2DSD - chains A and B; structure by X-ray diffraction, 2.60 A resolution.

== Chain A (and B) ==
Protein: ADP-sugar pyrophosphatase
Organism: Homo sapiens
Notes: EC 3.6.1.13, 3.6.1.-; chain B of this document is another copy of the same molecule, construct and numbering; everything in this record applies to it too
UniProt: Q9UKK9 (NUDT5_HUMAN); residues 1-210 here = UniProt positions 1-210
Sequence (212 residues; numbered -1 to 210; the number before each row is that of its first residue; numbers below 1 keep their minus sign (Gly-1 is residue -1)):
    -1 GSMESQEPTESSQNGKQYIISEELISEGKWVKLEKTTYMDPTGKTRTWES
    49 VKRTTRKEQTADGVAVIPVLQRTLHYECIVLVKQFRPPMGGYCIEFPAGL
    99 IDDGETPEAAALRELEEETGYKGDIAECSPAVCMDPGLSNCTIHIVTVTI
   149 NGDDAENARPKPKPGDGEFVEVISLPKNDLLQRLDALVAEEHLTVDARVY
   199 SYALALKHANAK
Not modelled in the structure: -1 to 13, 209-210
Sequence notes: cloning artifact (-1 to 0)
Metal / ion sites: Mg2+ site 1: Glu112, Glu116, Glu166 (together with adenosine monophosphate); Mg2+ site 2: Glu112 (together with adenosine monophosphate); Mg2+ site 3: Glu116 (together with adenosine monophosphate)
Residues lining bound ligands:
  - adenosine monophosphate (AMP), molecule 1: Trp28, Val29, Arg51, Arg84, Ala96, Gly97, Leu98, Glu112, Glu116, Asp164, Glu166
  - adenosine monophosphate (AMP), molecule 2: Thr45, Trp46, Glu47, Gly135
UniProt features mapped onto this chain:
  - motif: Gly97 to Gly118 (Nudix box)
  - binding site (substrate): Trp28, Trp46, Glu47, Arg51, Arg84, Leu98, Asp133
  - binding site (Mg(2+)): Ala96, Glu112, Glu116, Glu166
  - modified residue: Met1 (N-acetylmethionine), Ser3 (Phosphoserine), Ser10 (Phosphoserine), Thr45 (Phosphothreonine), Tyr74 (Phosphotyrosine), Lys210 (N6-acetyllysine)
  - cross-link: Lys42 (Glycyl lysine isopeptide (Lys-Gly) (interchain with G-Cter in SUMO2))
  - mutagenesis: Trp28 (W28A: Reduces affinity for substrate about 8-fold. Strongly reduced catalytic activity and strongly reduced affinity for substrate; when associated with A-46), Thr45 (T45A: Impaired phosphorylation; generates ATP in the presence of diphosphate; T45D: Phosphomimetic mutant; unable to generate ATP in the presence of diphosphate), Trp46 (W46A: Reduces affinity for substrate about 6-fold. Strongly reduced catalytic activity and strongly reduced affinity for substrate; when associated with A-28), Arg51 (R51Q: Reduces affinity for substrate about 15-fold and reduces catalytic rate about 17-fold), Arg84 (R84Q: Reduces affinity for substrate about 5-fold and reduces catalytic rate 67-fold), Leu98 (L98A: Reduces affinity for substrate about 6-fold), Glu112 (E112Q: Catalytic inactive mutant for both ADP-sugar pyrophosphatase and nuclear ATP-synthesis activities. Reduces catalytic rate 6300-fold), Glu116 (E116Q: Reduces catalytic rate 2000-fold), Glu166 (E166Q: Reduces catalytic rate 120-fold)

== Chain A / chain B interface ==
Pairs across the interface (146):
  Lys14(A) - Tyr90(B)  hydrogen bond (backbone-side chain)
  Gln15(A) - Phe83(B)
  Gln15(A) - Tyr90(B)  hydrogen bond (backbone-side chain)
  Gln15(A) - Phe167(B)
  Ile17(A) - Phe83(B)  hydrophobic
  Ile17(A) - Pro85(B)
  Ile17(A) - Gly88(B)
  Ile23(A) - Ser24(B)
  Ser24(A) - Ile23(B)
  Ser24(A) - Leu31(B)
  Glu25(A) - Glu47(B)
  Gly26(A) - Glu47(B)
  Lys27(A) - Glu47(B)  hydrogen bond (backbone-side chain)
  Trp28(A) - Glu47(B)  hydrogen bond (backbone-side chain)
  Val29(A) - Leu31(B)  hydrophobic
  Val29(A) - Glu47(B)
  Val29(A) - Leu136(B)  hydrophobic
  Leu31(A) - Ser24(B)
  Leu31(A) - Val29(B)  hydrophobic
  Leu31(A) - Leu31(B)  hydrophobic
  Thr34(A) - Pro85(B)
  Tyr36(A) - Phe83(B)  hydrophobic
  Tyr36(A) - Pro85(B)  hydrophobic
  Asp38(A) - Phe167(B)
  Pro39(A) - Phe167(B)
  Arg44(A) - Asp164(B)  salt bridge
  Arg44(A) - Gly165(B)
  Trp46(A) - Arg84(B)
  Trp46(A) - Pro85(B)  hydrophobic
  Trp46(A) - Pro86(B)
  Glu47(A) - Gly26(B)
  Glu47(A) - Lys27(B)  hydrogen bond (side chain-backbone)
  Glu47(A) - Trp28(B)  hydrogen bond (side chain-backbone)
  Glu47(A) - Val29(B)  hydrogen bond (side chain-backbone)
  Ser48(A) - Pro86(B)
  Val49(A) - Val29(B)  hydrophobic
  Val49(A) - Val49(B)  hydrophobic
  Arg51(A) - Gly135(B)  hydrogen bond (side chain-backbone)
  Phe83(A) - Gln15(B)
  Phe83(A) - Tyr16(B)  hydrophobic
  Phe83(A) - Ile17(B)  hydrophobic
  Phe83(A) - Tyr36(B)  hydrophobic
  Arg84(A) - Trp46(B)
  Arg84(A) - Pro134(B)
  Arg84(A) - Gly135(B)
  Pro85(A) - Ile17(B)
  Pro85(A) - Tyr36(B)  hydrophobic
  Pro85(A) - Trp46(B)  hydrophobic
  Pro86(A) - Trp46(B)
  Pro86(A) - Ser48(B)
  Pro86(A) - Lys50(B)  hydrogen bond (backbone-side chain)
  Pro86(A) - Pro134(B)
  Pro86(A) - Gly135(B)
  Pro86(A) - Leu136(B)
  Pro86(A) - Ser137(B)
  Pro86(A) - Asn138(B)
  Met87(A) - Cys131(B)  hydrophobic
  Met87(A) - Ser137(B)
  Met87(A) - Asn138(B)
  Met87(A) - Thr140(B)
  Gly88(A) - Ile17(B)
  Tyr90(A) - Lys14(B)
  Tyr90(A) - Gln15(B)  hydrogen bond
  Cys91(A) - Cys131(B)  hydrophobic
  Cys91(A) - Pro134(B)  hydrophobic
  Glu93(A) - Pro134(B)
  Glu125(A) - Leu202(B)
  Glu125(A) - Lys205(B)  salt bridge
  Glu125(A) - His206(B)
  Ser127(A) - Tyr198(B)
  Pro128(A) - Tyr198(B)
  Ala129(A) - Thr192(B)
  Val130(A) - Val193(B)
  Val130(A) - Ala195(B)  hydrophobic
  Val130(A) - Tyr198(B)  hydrophobic
  Cys131(A) - Thr192(B)
  Cys131(A) - Val193(B)  hydrogen bond (backbone-backbone)
  Cys131(A) - Asp194(B)
  Cys131(A) - Ala195(B)  hydrogen bond (backbone-backbone)
  Met132(A) - Met132(B)
  Met132(A) - Asp133(B)
  Asp133(A) - Met132(B)
  Pro134(A) - Arg84(B)
  Pro134(A) - Pro86(B)
  Pro134(A) - Cys91(B)  hydrophobic
  Pro134(A) - Glu93(B)
  Pro134(A) - Asp194(B)
  Gly135(A) - Arg51(B)
  Gly135(A) - Arg84(B)
  Gly135(A) - Pro86(B)
  Leu136(A) - Pro86(B)
  Ser137(A) - Pro86(B)
  Ser137(A) - Met87(B)
  Asn138(A) - Pro86(B)
  Asn138(A) - Met87(B)
  Thr140(A) - Met87(B)
  Ile143(A) - Ala195(B)
  Ile143(A) - Ser199(B)
  Ile143(A) - Leu202(B)  hydrophobic
  Thr145(A) - His206(B)
  Gly165(A) - Arg44(B)
  Phe167(A) - Asp38(B)
  Phe167(A) - Pro39(B)
  Lys175(A) - His206(B)  hydrogen bond (side chain-backbone)
  Leu179(A) - Glu125(B)
  Asp183(A) - Pro128(B)
  Thr192(A) - Ala129(B)
  Thr192(A) - Cys131(B)
  Val193(A) - Val130(B)
  Val193(A) - Cys131(B)  hydrogen bond (backbone-backbone)
  Asp194(A) - Cys131(B)
  Asp194(A) - Pro134(B)
  Ala195(A) - Val130(B)  hydrophobic
  Ala195(A) - Cys131(B)  hydrogen bond (backbone-backbone)
  Ala195(A) - Ile143(B)
  Ala195(A) - Arg196(B)
  Arg196(A) - Cys131(B)
  Arg196(A) - Met132(B)  hydrogen bond (side chain-backbone)
  Arg196(A) - Asp133(B)
  Arg196(A) - Ala195(B)
  Arg196(A) - Arg196(B)
  Arg196(A) - Ser199(B)
  Tyr198(A) - Ser127(B)
  Tyr198(A) - Pro128(B)
  Tyr198(A) - Val130(B)  hydrophobic
  Ser199(A) - Ile143(B)
  Ser199(A) - Arg196(B)
  Ser199(A) - Tyr200(B)
  Tyr200(A) - Ser199(B)
  Tyr200(A) - Ala203(B)
  Tyr200(A) - His206(B)
  Leu202(A) - Ile65(B)  hydrophobic
  Leu202(A) - Glu125(B)
  Leu202(A) - Ile143(B)  hydrophobic
  Ala203(A) - Tyr200(B)
  Ala203(A) - Ala203(B)  hydrophobic
  Ala203(A) - Leu204(B)
  Leu204(A) - Ala203(B)
  Leu204(A) - Ala207(B)  hydrophobic
  Lys205(A) - Glu125(B)  salt bridge
  His206(A) - Glu125(B)  salt bridge
  His206(A) - Thr145(B)  hydrogen bond
  His206(A) - Lys175(B)
  His206(A) - Tyr200(B)
  Ala207(A) - Ala207(B)  hydrophobic
  Asn208(A) - Ala207(B)
Interface residues without a listed pair, chain A (73 interface residues in all): Tyr16, Lys50, Ile65, Cys126, Cys139, Asp164, Val186
Interface residues without a listed pair, chain B (70 interface residues in all): Thr34, Cys126, Ile141, Leu179, Asp183

== Overview ==
73 residues of chain A face 70 of chain B across their interface; the contacts include 17 hydrogen bonds and 4
salt bridges. Polar contacts include Arg44(A)-Asp164(B), Glu125(A)-Lys205(B) and His206(A)-Glu125(B). Bound to
chain A: adenosine monophosphate.
Chain A and chain B are both ADP-sugar pyrophosphatase (Homo sapiens); the structure, Crystal structure of
human ADP-ribose pyrophosphatase NUDT5 in complex with magnesium and AMP, was determined by X-ray diffraction
together with 2DSB and 2DSC from the same study.
